PDB entry 2BUY | X-ray diffraction, 1.80 A resolution | chains A and B

# Chain A
Molecule: Protocatechuate 3,4-dioxygenase alpha chain
Organism: Acinetobacter calcoaceticus
Notes: EC 1.13.11.3
UniProt: P20371 (PCXA_ACICA); the construct lacks a stretch of the UniProt sequence, so the offset changes along the chain: -3 to 88 = UniProt 1-92; 89-200 = UniProt 98-209
Chain sequence (209 residues; each row starts with the number of its first residue; a row labelled like 88A-88E holds insertion residues (88A, then the next letters in order); numbers below 1 keep their minus sign (Met-3 is residue -3)):
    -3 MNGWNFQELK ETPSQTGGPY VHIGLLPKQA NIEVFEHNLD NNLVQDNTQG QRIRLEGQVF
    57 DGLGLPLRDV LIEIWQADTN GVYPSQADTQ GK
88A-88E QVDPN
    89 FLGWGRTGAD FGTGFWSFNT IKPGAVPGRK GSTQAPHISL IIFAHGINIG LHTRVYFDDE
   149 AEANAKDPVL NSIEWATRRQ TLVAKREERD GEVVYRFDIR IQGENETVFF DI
Disordered / not traced: -3 to 3
Differences from the reference sequence: engineered mutation His133 (Arg142 in P20371)

# Chain B
Molecule: Protocatechuate 3,4-dioxygenase beta chain
Organism: Acinetobacter calcoaceticus
Notes: EC 1.13.11.3
UniProt: P20372 (PCXB_ACICA); residues 300-540 here correspond to UniProt positions 1-241 (UniProt number = residue number - 299)
Chain sequence (241 residues; each row starts with the number of its first residue):
   300 MSQIIWGAYA QRNTEDHPPA YAPGYKTSVL RSPKNALISI AETLSEVTAP HFSADKFGPK
   360 DNDLILNYAK DGLPIGERVI VHGYVRDQFG RPVKNALVEV WQANASGRYR HPNDQYIGAM
   420 DPNFGGCGRM LTDDNGYYVF RTIKPGPYPW RNRINEWRPA HIHFSLIADG WAQRLISQFY
   480 FEGDTLIDSC PILKTIPSEQ QRRALIALED KSNFIEADSR CYRFDITLRG RRATYFENDL
   540 T
Disordered / not traced: 300-302
Ion coordination: Fe ion: Tyr408, His460, His462 (together with catechol)
Residues lining bound ligands:
  - catechol (CAQ), molecule 1: Phe351, Ser352, Lys355, Phe356, Arg428
  - catechol (CAQ), molecule 2: Tyr408, Tyr447, Trp449, Arg457, His460, His462, Gln477

# How chain A and chain B interact
Residue-residue contacts - 173 pairs, chain A then chain B:
  Glu4(A) with Gln387(B), hydrogen bond
  Leu5(A) with Arg385(B); Asp386(B); Gln387(B), hydrogen bond (backbone-backbone); Thr526(B)
  Lys6(A) with Asp315(B), salt bridge; Gln499(B); Gln500(B); Thr526(B)
  Glu7(A) with Arg311(B), salt bridge; His316(B), salt bridge; Gln500(B), hydrogen bond (backbone-side chain); Thr526(B); Arg528(B)
  Thr8(A) with His316(B); Phe463(B); Leu474(B); Leu504(B); Ile525(B); Thr526(B), hydrogen bond (side chain-backbone)
  Pro9(A) with Asp315(B); His316(B); Ser476(B), hydrogen bond (backbone-side chain); Ile495(B), hydrophobic; Gln500(B); Leu504(B), hydrophobic
  Ser10(A) with His316(B), hydrogen bond (backbone-side chain); Pro317(B); Leu474(B); Ile475(B), hydrogen bond (side chain-backbone); Ser476(B)
  Gln11(A) with Ile475(B), hydrogen bond (backbone-backbone); Ser476(B); Gln477(B); Tyr479(B), hydrogen bond; Ile491(B); Leu492(B); Thr494(B); Ile495(B); Leu504(B)
  Thr12(A) with Tyr324(B), hydrogen bond; Gln477(B)
  Gly13(A) with Trp400(B); His462(B)
  Pro15(A) with His410(B)
  Tyr16(A) with Trp400(B); Tyr408(B), hydrophobic; His410(B); Asn412(B); Asp413(B); Tyr447(B), hydrogen bond
  Val17(A) with Trp400(B)
  His18(A) with His410(B), hydrogen bond
  Ile19(A) with Trp400(B), hydrophobic; Tyr408(B), hydrophobic; Arg409(B); Gly425(B); Cys426(B)
  Gly20(A) with Trp400(B); Cys426(B)
  Leu21(A) with Glu398(B); Trp400(B), hydrophobic; Ile475(B), hydrophobic
  Ile28(A) with Tyr367(B), hydrophobic; Arg409(B)
  Val30(A) with Asn366(B); Tyr367(B), hydrophobic; Cys426(B), hydrophobic
  Phe31(A) with Asp360(B); Gly427(B); Arg428(B)
  His33(A) with Lys355(B); Arg428(B), hydrogen bond (backbone-side chain)
  Leu35(A) with Glu398(B)
  Asp57(A) with Leu329(B)
  Gly58(A) with Leu329(B), hydrogen bond (backbone-backbone)
  Leu59(A) with Leu329(B), hydrophobic
  Leu63(A) with Arg330(B)
  Asp65(A) with Arg330(B), salt bridge
  Glu69(A) with Trp470(B); Arg473(B), salt bridge
  Trp71(A) with Ser344(B), hydrogen bond (side chain-backbone); Thr347(B), hydrogen bond; Ala348(B); Pro349(B); Trp470(B), hydrophobic
  Tyr79(A) with Ser344(B), hydrogen bond; Thr347(B)
  Pro80(A) with Ala348(B); His350(B)
  Ser81(A) with Thr347(B); Ala348(B), hydrogen bond (side chain-backbone); His350(B)
  Gln82(A) with His350(B), hydrogen bond (backbone-side chain)
  Ala83(A) with Val346(B); Thr347(B); Arg530(B)
  Asp84(A) with Thr347(B)
  Gln86(A) with Leu343(B)
  Leu90(A) with Pro349(B); His350(B)
  Trp92(A) with Pro349(B), hydrophobic; Phe351(B), hydrophobic; Ile466(B), hydrophobic; Trp470(B)
  Arg94(A) with Glu398(B), salt bridge; Ile466(B); Arg473(B)
  Phe99(A) with His410(B)
  Gly116(A) with Leu539(B); Thr540(B)
  Arg117(A) with Ala340(B); Glu341(B), hydrogen bond (side chain-backbone); Asp538(B); Leu539(B)
  Lys118(A) with Asp538(B), hydrogen bond (backbone-backbone); Thr540(B)
  Gly119(A) with Thr540(B), hydrogen bond (backbone-backbone)
  Gln122(A) with Thr342(B), hydrogen bond; Ser344(B)
  His125(A) with Ser344(B), hydrogen bond
  Ser127(A) with Trp470(B)
  Ile129(A) with Trp470(B), hydrophobic; Arg473(B)
  Phe131(A) with Arg473(B); Ile475(B), hydrophobic
  His133(A) with Tyr324(B), hydrogen bond; Thr326(B), hydrogen bond; Arg330(B), hydrogen bond (backbone-side chain); Trp449(B)
  Gly134(A) with Tyr324(B), hydrogen bond (backbone-side chain); Thr326(B); Ser327(B)
  Ile135(A) with Arg330(B)
  Asn136(A) with Pro317(B); Pro318(B), hydrogen bond (side chain-backbone); Ala319(B), hydrogen bond (side chain-backbone); Ala321(B); Tyr324(B)
  Ile137(A) with Arg311(B); His316(B); Pro317(B)
  Leu139(A) with Pro332(B), hydrophobic
  Arg142(A) with Thr342(B), hydrogen bond; Ser344(B); Glu345(B), salt bridge
  Ile161(A) with Ile337(B), hydrophobic
  Arg166(A) with Asn334(B)
  Ile189(A) with Arg330(B); Ser331(B); Pro332(B)
  Gln190(A) with Val328(B), hydrogen bond (side chain-backbone); Leu329(B); Ser331(B), hydrogen bond (side chain-backbone)
  Glu194(A) with Pro332(B); Lys333(B), hydrogen bond (side chain-backbone); Asn334(B), hydrogen bond (side chain-backbone)
  Val196(A) with Ile337(B), hydrophobic
  Phe197(A) with Pro332(B), hydrophobic; Leu336(B); Ile337(B), hydrogen bond (backbone-backbone)
  Phe198(A) with Ile337(B); Ile339(B), hydrophobic
  Asp199(A) with Arg311(B); Thr313(B); Ile337(B), hydrogen bond (backbone-backbone); Ser338(B); Ile339(B), hydrogen bond (backbone-backbone)
  Ile200(A) with Glu341(B); Glu345(B); Trp470(B); Ala471(B), hydrophobic; Arg528(B), hydrogen bond (backbone-side chain)
Interface residues without a listed pair, chain A (78 interface residues in all): Pro23, Ala26, Asn27, Glu29, Thr85, Val114, Pro115, Ala132, His140, Val157, Ser160, Trp163
Interface residues without a listed pair, chain B (88 interface residues in all): Asn312, Phe388, Gly389, Leu396, Val399, Pro411, Gly424, Ser464, Ala503

# In short
The interface between chain A and chain B involves 78 residues on one side and 88 on the other; the contacts
include 39 hydrogen bonds and 7 salt bridges. Polar pairs include Lys6(A)-Asp315(B), Glu7(A)-Arg311(B) and
Glu7(A)-His316(B). Catechol is bound between chain A and chain B.
Chain A is Protocatechuate 3,4-dioxygenase alpha chain and chain B is Protocatechuate 3,4-dioxygenase beta
chain, both from Acinetobacter calcoaceticus; the structure, Crystal Structure of Protocatechuate
3,4-Dioxygenase from Acinetobacter Sp. ADP1 Mutant R133H in Complex with Catechol, was determined by X-ray
diffraction.
